Entry 8CYC (electron microscopy, 2.90 A resolution); this record covers chains B and E of the 6 polymer chains in the assembly.

# Chain B
Molecule: Spike glycoprotein
From: Severe acute respiratory syndrome coronavirus 2
UniProtKB: P0DTC2 (SPIKE_SARS2); numbering as in UniProt (aligned over 1-1273)
Chain sequence (1273 residues; each row starts with the number of its first residue):
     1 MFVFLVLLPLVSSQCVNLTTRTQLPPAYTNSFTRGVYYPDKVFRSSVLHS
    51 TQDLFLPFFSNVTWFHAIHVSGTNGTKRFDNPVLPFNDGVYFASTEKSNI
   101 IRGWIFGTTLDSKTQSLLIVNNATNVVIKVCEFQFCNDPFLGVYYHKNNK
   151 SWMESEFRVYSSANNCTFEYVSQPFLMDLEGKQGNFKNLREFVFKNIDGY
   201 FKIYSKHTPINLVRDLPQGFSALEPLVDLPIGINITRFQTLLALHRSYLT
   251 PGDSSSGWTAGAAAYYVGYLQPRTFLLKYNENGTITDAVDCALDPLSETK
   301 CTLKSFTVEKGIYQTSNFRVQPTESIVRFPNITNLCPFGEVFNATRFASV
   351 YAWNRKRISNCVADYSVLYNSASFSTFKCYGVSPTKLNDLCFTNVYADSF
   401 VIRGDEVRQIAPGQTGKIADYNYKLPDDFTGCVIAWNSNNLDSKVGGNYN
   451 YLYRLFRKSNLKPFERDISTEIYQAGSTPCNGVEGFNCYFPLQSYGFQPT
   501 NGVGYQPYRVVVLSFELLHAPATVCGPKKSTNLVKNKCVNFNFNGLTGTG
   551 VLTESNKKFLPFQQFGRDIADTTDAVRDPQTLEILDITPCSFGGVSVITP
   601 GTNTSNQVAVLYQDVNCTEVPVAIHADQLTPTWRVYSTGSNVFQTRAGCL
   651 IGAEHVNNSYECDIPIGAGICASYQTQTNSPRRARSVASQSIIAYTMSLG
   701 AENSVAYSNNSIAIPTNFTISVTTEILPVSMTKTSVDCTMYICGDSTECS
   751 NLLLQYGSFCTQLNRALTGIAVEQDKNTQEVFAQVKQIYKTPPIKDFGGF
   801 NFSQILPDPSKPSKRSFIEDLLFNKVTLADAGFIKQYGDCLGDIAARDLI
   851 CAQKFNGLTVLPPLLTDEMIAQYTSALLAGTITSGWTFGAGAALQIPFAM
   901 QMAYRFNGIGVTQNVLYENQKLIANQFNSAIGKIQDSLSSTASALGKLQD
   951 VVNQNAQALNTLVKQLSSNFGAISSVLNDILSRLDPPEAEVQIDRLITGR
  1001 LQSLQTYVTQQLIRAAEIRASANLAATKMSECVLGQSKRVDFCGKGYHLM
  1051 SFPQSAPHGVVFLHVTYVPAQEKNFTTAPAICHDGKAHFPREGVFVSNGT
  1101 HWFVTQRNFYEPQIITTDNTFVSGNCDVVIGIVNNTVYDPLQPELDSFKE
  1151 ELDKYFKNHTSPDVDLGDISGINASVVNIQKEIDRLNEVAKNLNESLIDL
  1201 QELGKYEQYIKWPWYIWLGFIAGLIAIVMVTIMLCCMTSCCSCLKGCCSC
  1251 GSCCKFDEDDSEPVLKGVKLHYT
Disordered / not traced: 1-12, 677-688, 833-853, 1148-1273
Disulfides: Cys15-Cys136, Cys131-Cys166, Cys291-Cys301, Cys336-Cys361, Cys379-Cys432, Cys391-Cys525, Cys480-Cys488, Cys617-Cys649, Cys662-Cys671, Cys738-Cys760, Cys743-Cys749, Cys1032-Cys1043, Cys1082-Cys1126
Sequence notes: conflict Pro986 (Lys in P0DTC2), Pro987 (Val in P0DTC2)
UniProt features mapped onto this chain:
  - region: Asn280 to Cys301 (Putative superantigen), Arg403 to Asp405 (Integrin-binding motif), Asn448 to Phe456 (Immunodominant HLA epitope recognized by the CD8+), Pro681 to Ala684 (Putative superantigen), Ser816 to Tyr837 (Fusion peptide 1), Lys835 to Phe855 (Fusion peptide 2), Asp1163 to Glu1202 (Heptad repeat 2)
  - motif: Met1237 to Cys1241 (Binding to host endocytosis trafficking protein SNX27), Asp1257 to Glu1262 (Diacidic ER export motif (host COPII)), Ser1261 to Gly1267 (Binding to host plasma membrane localising/FERM domain proteins), Lys1269 to Thr1273 (KxHxx, ER retrieval signal (COPI))
  - site (Cleavage): Arg685, Ser686, Arg815, Ser816
  - lipidation (S-palmitoyl cysteine): Cys1235, Cys1236, Cys1240, Cys1241, Cys1243, Cys1247, Cys1248, Cys1250, Cys1253, Cys1254
  - glycosylation: Asn17 (N-linked (GlcNAc...) (complex) asparagine), Asn61 (N-linked (GlcNAc...) (hybrid) asparagine), Asn74 (N-linked (GlcNAc...) (complex) asparagine), Asn122 (N-linked (GlcNAc...) (hybrid) asparagine), Asn149 (N-linked (GlcNAc...) (complex) asparagine), Asn165 (N-linked (GlcNAc...) (complex) asparagine), Asn234 (N-linked (GlcNAc...) (high mannose) asparagine), Asn282 (N-linked (GlcNAc...) (complex) asparagine), Thr323 (O-linked (GalNAc) threonine), Ser325 (O-linked (HexNAc...) serine), Asn331 (N-linked (GlcNAc...) (complex) asparagine), Asn343 (N-linked (GlcNAc...) (complex) asparagine), Asn603 (N-linked (GlcNAc...) (hybrid) asparagine), Asn616 (N-linked (GlcNAc...) (complex) asparagine), Asn657 (N-linked (GlcNAc...) (complex) asparagine), Thr676 (O-linked (GlcNAc...) threonine), Thr678 (O-linked (GlcNAc...) threonine), Asn709 (N-linked (GlcNAc...) (high mannose) asparagine), Asn717 (N-linked (GlcNAc...) (hybrid) asparagine), Asn801 (N-linked (GlcNAc...) (hybrid) asparagine) and 6 more in UniProt
Reported in the primary citation:
  - specificity-determining residues: Ala372 (by similarity / conservation)
  - specificity-determining residues: Lys378, His519 (proposed by the authors, not directly observed)

# Chain E
Molecule: pan-sarbecovirus nanobody 2-34
From: Lama glama
Notes: antibody fragment or engineered binder
Chain sequence (127 residues; numbered 1 to 127; the number before each row is that of its first residue):
     1 HVQLVESGGGLVQAGGSLRLSCAASGRTFSRYAAGWFRQAPGKEREFVAV
    51 IEWDGDSAYYADPVKGRFTISRDNAKNTVYLQMNRLKPEDTAVYICAVGG
   101 NHYSRSKYYNLDEYDDWGQGTQVTVSS
Disulfides: Cys22-Cys96

# Chain B / chain E interface
Pairs across the interface (30):
  Tyr369(B) with Tyr103(E)
  Thr376(B) with Lys107(E), hydrogen bond
  Phe377(B) with Tyr103(E)
  Lys378(B) with Lys107(E)
  Cys379(B) with Asn101(E)
  Tyr380(B) with Gly100(E); Asn101(E)
  Gly381(B) with Arg31(E); Trp53(E), hydrogen bond (backbone-side chain); Asn101(E)
  Val382(B) with Asn101(E), hydrogen bond (backbone-side chain)
  Ser383(B) with Asn101(E)
  Lys386(B) with Asp56(E)
  Arg408(B) with Asp112(E); Tyr114(E), hydrogen bond (side chain-backbone); Asp115(E), hydrogen bond (side chain-backbone)
  Ala411(B) with Tyr32(E); Asp115(E)
  Pro412(B) with Thr28(E), hydrogen bond (backbone-side chain); Tyr32(E), hydrogen bond (backbone-side chain)
  Gly413(B) with Val2(E); Thr28(E); Tyr32(E)
  Gln414(B) with Asp115(E), hydrogen bond; Asp116(E)
  Thr415(B) with His1(E)
  Asp427(B) with Arg27(E); Thr28(E)
  Phe429(B) with Arg31(E)
  Thr430(B) with Arg31(E)
Other interface residues (no listed pair), chain B (21 interface residues in all): Pro384, Pro426
Other interface residues (no listed pair), chain E (18 interface residues in all): Glu113, Trp117

# Summary
Chain B and chain E form an interface of 21 and 18 residues respectively, with 8 hydrogen bonds. Polar
contacts include Thr376(B)-Lys107(E), Gly381(B)-Trp53(E) and Val382(B)-Asn101(E). From the paper: specificity
determinants Ala372(B), Lys378(B) and His519(B).
Here chain B is Spike glycoprotein (Severe acute respiratory syndrome coronavirus 2) and chain E is
pan-sarbecovirus nanobody 2-34 (Lama glama). Entry 8CYC (SARS-CoV-2 Spike protein in complex with a
pan-sarbecovirus nanobody 2-34) was determined by electron microscopy together with 8CWU, 8CWV, 8CXN, 8CXQ,
8CY6, 8CY7 and 5 further entries from the same study.
